8ZF6 - chains A and B of the 5 polymer chains in the assembly; structure by electron microscopy, 2.98 A resolution.

Chain A:
Protein: Guanine nucleotide-binding protein G(s) subunit alpha isoforms short
From: Homo sapiens
Amino-acid sequence (361 residues; numbered 1 to 394; 33 numbers in that range are skipped by the numbering (no residue carries them; nothing is unmodelled there); the number before each row is that of its first residue):
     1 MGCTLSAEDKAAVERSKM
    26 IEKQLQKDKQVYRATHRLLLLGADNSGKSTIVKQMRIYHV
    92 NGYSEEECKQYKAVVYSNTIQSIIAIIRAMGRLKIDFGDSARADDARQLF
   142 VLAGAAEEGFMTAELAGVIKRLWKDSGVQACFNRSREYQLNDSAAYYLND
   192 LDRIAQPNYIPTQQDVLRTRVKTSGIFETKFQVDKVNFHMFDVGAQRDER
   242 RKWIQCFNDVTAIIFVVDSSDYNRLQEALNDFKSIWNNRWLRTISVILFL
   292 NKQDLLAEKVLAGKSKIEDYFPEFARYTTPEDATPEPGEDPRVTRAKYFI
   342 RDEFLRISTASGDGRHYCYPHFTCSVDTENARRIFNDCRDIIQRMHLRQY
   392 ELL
Not modelled in the structure: 1-3, 92-211

Chain B:
Protein: Guanine nucleotide-binding protein G(I)/G(S)/G(T) subunit beta-1
From: Homo sapiens
UniProtKB: P62873 (GBB1_HUMAN); residues 2-340 here = UniProt positions 2-340
Amino-acid sequence (377 residues; numbered -10 to 366; the number before each row is that of its first residue; numbers below 1 keep their minus sign (Met-10 is residue -10)):
   -10 MHHHHHHGSLLQSELDQLRQEAEQLKNQIRDARKACADATLSQITNNIDP
    40 VGRIQMRTRRTLRGHLAKIYAMHWGTDSRLLVSASQDGKLIIWDSYTTNK
    90 VHAIPLRSSWVMTCAYAPSGNYVACGGLDNICSIYNLKTREGNVRVSREL
   140 AGHTGYLSCCRFLDDNQIVTSSGDTTCALWDIETGQQTTTFTGHTGDVMS
   190 LSLAPDTRLFVSGACDASAKLWDVREGMCRQTFTGHESDINAICFFPNGN
   240 AFATGSDDATCRLFDLRADQELMTYSHDNIICGITSVSFSKSGRLLLAGY
   290 DDFNCNVWDALKADRAGVLAGHDNRVSCLGVTDDGMAVATGSWDSFLKIW
   340 NGSSGGGGSGGGGSSGVSGWRLFKKIS
Not modelled in the structure: -10 to 2, 341-366
Construct notes: initiating methionine (-10); expression tag (-9 to 1, 341-366)
Curated features (UniProtKB/Swiss-Prot):
  - modified residue: Ser2 (N-acetylserine), His266 (Phosphohistidine)
  - natural variant: Leu30 (L30F: In MRD42; uncertain significance), Arg52 (R52G: In MRD42), Gly64 (G64V: In MRD42), Asp76 (D76E: In MRD42; D76G: In MRD42), Gly77 (G77S: In MRD42), Lys78 (K78R: In MRD42), Ile80 (I80N: In MRD42; I80T: In MRD42), His91 (H91R: In MRD42; uncertain significance), Ala92 (A92T: In MRD42), Pro94 (P94S: In MRD42), Leu95 (L95P: In MRD42), Arg96 (R96L: In MRD42), 5 further natural variant entries in UniProt

How chain A and chain B interact:
Residue-residue contacts (56):
  Val13(A) with Asn88(B)
  Arg15(A) with Val90(B), hydrogen bond (side chain-backbone); His91(B)
  Ser16(A) with Lys89(B)
  Ile26(A) with Lys89(B); Ala92(B), hydrophobic
  Glu27(A) with Lys89(B), salt bridge
  Leu30(A) with Gly53(B); Lys78(B); Ile80(B), hydrophobic
  Asp33(A) with Lys78(B), salt bridge
  Lys34(A) with Leu55(B)
  Tyr37(A) with Leu55(B), hydrophobic; Ala56(B); Asp76(B)
  Thr214(A) with Asn119(B), hydrogen bond (backbone-side chain); His142(B), hydrogen bond (side chain-backbone); Thr143(B)
  Gly216(A) with Leu117(B); Asp118(B); Asn119(B)
  Ile217(A) with Trp99(B); Leu117(B)
  Phe232(A) with Trp99(B)
  Ala236(A) with Asn119(B); Thr143(B)
  Gln237(A) with Leu117(B), hydrogen bond (side chain-backbone); Asn119(B), hydrogen bond; Gly144(B); Tyr145(B), hydrogen bond (side chain-backbone)
  Arg238(A) with Gly162(B), hydrogen bond (side chain-backbone); Asp163(B); Asp186(B), salt bridge
  Arg242(A) with Cys204(B)
  Lys243(A) with Tyr145(B); Asp186(B); Met188(B); Cys204(B); Asp228(B), salt bridge; Asn230(B), hydrogen bond
  Trp244(A) with Leu117(B), hydrophobic; Tyr145(B)
  Gln246(A) with Tyr59(B), hydrogen bond (backbone-side chain)
  Cys247(A) with Lys57(B), hydrogen bond (backbone-side chain); Tyr59(B); Gln75(B); Trp99(B); Met101(B), hydrophobic
  Phe248(A) with Trp99(B), hydrophobic; Leu117(B), hydrophobic
  Asn249(A) with Lys57(B), hydrogen bond; Trp332(B)
  Asp250(A) with Lys57(B), salt bridge
  Trp281(A) with Asp290(B); Arg314(B); Trp332(B), hydrophobic
Interface residues without a listed pair, chain A (31 interface residues in all): Ala12, Arg38, Arg42, Ser215, Glu240, Val251
Interface residues without a listed pair, chain B (37 interface residues in all): Ser97, Gly141, Thr164, Asp246

Overview:
Chain A and chain B form an interface of 31 and 37 residues respectively, with 11 hydrogen bonds and 5 salt
bridges. Polar pairs include Glu27(A)-Lys89(B), Asp33(A)-Lys78(B) and Arg238(A)-Asp186(B).
Chain A is Guanine nucleotide-binding protein G(s) subunit alpha isoforms short and chain B is Guanine
nucleotide-binding protein G(I)/G(S)/G(T) subunit beta-1, both from Homo sapiens; the structure, Cryo-EM
structure of the xGPR4-Gs complex in pH6.7, was determined by electron microscopy together with 8ZD1, 8ZF9,
8ZFA, 8ZFC and 9JVG from the same study.
